PDB entry 3WXR | X-ray diffraction, 3.15 A resolution | chains F and G of the 28 polymer chains in the assembly

== Chain F ==
Protein: Proteasome subunit alpha type-6
From: Saccharomyces cerevisiae S288c
Notes: EC 3.4.25.1
UniProt: P40302 (PSA6_YEAST); residue numbers follow UniProt; this construct covers 1-234
Sequence (234 residues; numbered 1 to 234; the number before each row is that of its first residue):
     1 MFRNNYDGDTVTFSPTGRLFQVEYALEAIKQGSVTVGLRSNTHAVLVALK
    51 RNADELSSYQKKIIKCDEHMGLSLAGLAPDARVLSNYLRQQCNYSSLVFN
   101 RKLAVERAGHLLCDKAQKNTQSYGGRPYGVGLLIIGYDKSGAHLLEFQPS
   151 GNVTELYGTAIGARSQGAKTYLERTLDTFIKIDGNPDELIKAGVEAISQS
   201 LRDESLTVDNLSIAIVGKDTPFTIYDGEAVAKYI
Disordered / not traced: 1-2
UniProt features mapped onto this chain:
  - modified residue: S14 (Phosphoserine)
  - cross-link: K191 (Glycyl lysine isopeptide (Lys-Gly) (interchain with G-Cter in ubiquitin))

== Chain G ==
Protein: Probable proteasome subunit alpha type-7
From: Saccharomyces cerevisiae S288c
Notes: EC 3.4.25.1
UniProt: P21242 (PSA7_YEAST); residues 12-287 here correspond to UniProt positions 13-288 (UniProt number = residue number + 1)
Sequence (277 residues; row label = number of the first residue in the row):
    11 MSVFSPDGRNFQVEYAVKAVENGTTSIGIKCNDGVVFAVEKLITSKLLVP
    61 QKNVKIQVVDRHIGCVYSGLIPDGRHLVNRGREEAASFKKLYKTPIPIPA
   111 FADRLGQYVQAHTLYNSVRPFGVSTIFGGVDKNGAHLYMLEPSGSYWGYK
   161 GAATGKGRQSAKAELEKLVDHHPEGLSAREAVKQAAKIIYLAHEDNKEKD
   211 FELEISWCSLSETNGLHKFVKGDLLQEAIDFAQKEINGDDDEDEDDSDNV
   261 MSSDDENAPVATNANATTDQEGDIHLE
Disordered / not traced: 248-287
Sequence notes: expression tag (11)

== Interface between chain F and chain G ==
Residue-residue contacts (53; chain F residue first):
  T10(F) - R129(G)
  V11(F) - M11(G)  hydrophobic
  V11(F) - Q22(G)  hydrogen bond (backbone-side chain)
  V11(F) - S127(G)
  V11(F) - V128(G)
  V11(F) - R129(G)
  T12(F) - M11(G)
  T12(F) - Q22(G)
  F13(F) - Q22(G)  hydrogen bond (backbone-side chain)
  F13(F) - Y25(G)
  F13(F) - A26(G)  hydrophobic
  F13(F) - L80(G)  hydrophobic
  F13(F) - R129(G)
  F13(F) - P130(G)
  S14(F) - Y25(G)
  P15(F) - Y25(G)  hydrophobic
  P15(F) - K28(G)
  T16(F) - K28(G)
  G17(F) - Y25(G)
  G17(F) - A29(G)
  L19(F) - R129(G)
  E106(F) - K62(G)
  H110(F) - R85(G)  hydrogen bond (backbone-side chain)
  C113(F) - P82(G)  hydrophobic
  D114(F) - R85(G)  salt bridge
  D114(F) - N89(G)
  Q117(F) - P82(G)
  Q117(F) - D83(G)
  Q117(F) - H86(G)  hydrogen bond
  T120(F) - R129(G)  hydrogen bond (backbone-side chain)
  Q121(F) - H122(G)
  Q121(F) - R129(G)
  Q121(F) - F131(G)
  Y123(F) - S127(G)
  S150(F) - P82(G)
  G151(F) - P82(G)
  N152(F) - I81(G)
  N152(F) - P82(G)
  T154(F) - L58(G)
  T154(F) - N63(G)
  E155(F) - L58(G)
  E155(F) - V59(G)  hydrogen bond (backbone-backbone)
  E155(F) - K62(G)
  E155(F) - N63(G)  hydrogen bond (backbone-side chain)
  L156(F) - L57(G)
  L156(F) - V59(G)
  Y157(F) - K56(G)
  Y157(F) - L57(G)  hydrogen bond (backbone-backbone)
  Y157(F) - V59(G)  hydrophobic
  Y157(F) - P60(G)
  G158(F) - L57(G)
  E173(F) - S55(G)  hydrogen bond
  L176(F) - K56(G)
Other interface residues (no listed pair), chain F (33 interface residues in all): Y6, R39, K118, T159, K169, L172
Other interface residues (no listed pair), chain G (30 interface residues in all): T54, N126, G132

== Overview ==
33 residues of chain F face 30 of chain G across their interface; the contacts include 9 hydrogen bonds and 1
salt bridge. Among the polar pairs are D114(F)-R85(G), V11(F)-Q22(G) and F13(F)-Q22(G).
Here chain F is Proteasome subunit alpha type-6 and chain G is Probable proteasome subunit alpha type-7, both
from Saccharomyces cerevisiae S288c. Entry 3WXR (Yeast 20S proteasome with a mutation of alpha7 subunit) was
determined by X-ray diffraction.
